4UE3 - chains SSS and TTT of the 4 polymer chains in the assembly; structure by X-ray diffraction, 1.40 A resolution.

# Chain SSS (and TTT)
Name: Hydrogenase-1 small chain
Source organism: Escherichia coli (strain K12)
Notes: EC 1.12.99.6; chain TTT of this document is another copy of the same molecule, construct and numbering; everything in this record applies to it too
Reference sequence: P69739 (MBHS_ECOLI); residues 4-267 here correspond to UniProt positions 49-312 (UniProt number = residue number + 45)
Chain sequence (264 residues; each row starts with the number of its first residue):
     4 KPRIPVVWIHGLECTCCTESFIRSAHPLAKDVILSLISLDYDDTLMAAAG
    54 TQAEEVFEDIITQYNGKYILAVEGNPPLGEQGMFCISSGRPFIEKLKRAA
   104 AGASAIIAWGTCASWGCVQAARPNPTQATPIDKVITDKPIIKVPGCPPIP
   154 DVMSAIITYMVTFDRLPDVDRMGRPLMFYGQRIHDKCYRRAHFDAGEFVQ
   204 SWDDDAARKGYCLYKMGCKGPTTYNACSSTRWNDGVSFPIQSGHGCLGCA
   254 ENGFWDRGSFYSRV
Metal / ion sites: fe4-s3 cluster Fe: Cys-17, Cys-19, Cys-20, Glu-76, Cys-115, Cys-120, Cys-149; 4Fe-4S cluster Fe: His-187, Cys-190, Cys-215, Cys-221; 3Fe-4S cluster Fe: Cys-230, Cys-249, Cys-252
Ligand contacts:
  - 3Fe-4S cluster (F3S): Ile-186, Thr-226, Asn-228, Cys-230, Trp-235, Phe-241, Pro-242, Cys-249, Leu-250, Gly-251, Cys-252, Ala-253
  - fe4-s3 cluster (SF3): Glu-16, Cys-17, Thr-18, Cys-19, Cys-20, Thr-21, Glu-76, Gly-113, Thr-114, Cys-115, Cys-120, Gly-148, Cys-149, Pro-150
  - 4Fe-4S cluster (SF4): Ile-186, His-187, Cys-190, Arg-192, Arg-193, Phe-196, Cys-215, Leu-216, Tyr-217, Cys-221, Gly-223, Pro-224, Ile-243
Swiss-Prot annotation at these positions:
  - binding site ([4Fe-4S] cluster): Cys-17, Cys-20, Cys-115, Cys-149, His-187, Cys-190, Cys-215, Cys-221
  - binding site ([3Fe-4S] cluster): Cys-230, Cys-249, Cys-252

# Chain SSS / chain TTT interface
Residue-residue contacts - 32 pairs, chain SSS then chain TTT:
  Gln-184(SSS) / Lys-212(TTT)  hydrogen bond (side chain-backbone)
  His-187(SSS) / Ala-194(TTT)
  Asp-188(SSS) / Tyr-191(TTT)
  Asp-188(SSS) / Ala-194(TTT)
  Asp-188(SSS) / His-195(TTT)
  Lys-189(SSS) / Tyr-191(TTT)
  Lys-189(SSS) / His-195(TTT)  hydrogen bond
  Lys-189(SSS) / Lys-212(TTT)  hydrogen bond (side chain-backbone)
  Lys-189(SSS) / Gly-213(TTT)
  Cys-190(SSS) / Cys-190(TTT)
  Cys-190(SSS) / Tyr-191(TTT)
  Tyr-191(SSS) / Asp-188(TTT)
  Tyr-191(SSS) / Lys-189(TTT)
  Tyr-191(SSS) / Cys-190(TTT)
  Tyr-191(SSS) / Tyr-191(TTT)  hydrophobic
  Tyr-191(SSS) / Ser-232(TTT)
  Arg-193(SSS) / Ala-194(TTT)
  Arg-193(SSS) / Asp-197(TTT)
  Ala-194(SSS) / His-187(TTT)
  Ala-194(SSS) / Asp-188(TTT)
  Ala-194(SSS) / Arg-193(TTT)
  His-195(SSS) / Asp-188(TTT)
  His-195(SSS) / Lys-189(TTT)  hydrogen bond
  Asp-197(SSS) / Arg-193(TTT)
  Asp-197(SSS) / Asp-197(TTT)
  Lys-212(SSS) / Gln-184(TTT)  hydrogen bond (backbone-side chain)
  Lys-212(SSS) / Lys-189(TTT)  hydrogen bond (backbone-side chain)
  Gly-213(SSS) / Lys-189(TTT)
  Arg-234(SSS) / Arg-234(TTT)
  Arg-234(SSS) / Gly-238(TTT)  hydrogen bond (side chain-backbone)
  Gly-238(SSS) / Arg-234(TTT)  hydrogen bond (backbone-side chain)
  Gln-244(SSS) / Arg-234(TTT)
Also at the interface, not in a pair above, chain SSS (18 interface residues in all): Ser-231, Ser-232, Val-239
Also at the interface, not in a pair above, chain TTT (17 interface residues in all): Ser-231, Gln-244

# In short
18 residues of chain SSS face 17 of chain TTT across their interface; the contacts include 8 hydrogen bonds.
Polar pairs include Gln-184(SSS)/Lys-212(TTT), Lys-189(SSS)/His-195(TTT) and Lys-189(SSS)/Lys-212(TTT). Bound
to chain SSS: 4Fe-4S cluster, 3Fe-4S cluster and fe4-s3 cluster.
Both chains are Hydrogenase-1 small chain (Escherichia coli (strain K12)). Entry 4UE3 (The Mechanism of
Hydrogen Activation by NiFe-hydrogenases and the Importance of the active site Arginine) was determined by
X-ray diffraction together with 5A4F, 5A4I, 5A4M and 5ADU from the same study.
